7S1F - chain A; structure by X-ray diffraction, 1.76 A resolution.

== Chain A ==
Protein: Thiol:disulfide interchange protein DsbA
Source organism: Escherichia coli (strain K12)
Reference sequence: P0AEG4 (DSBA_ECOLI); residues 1-189 here correspond to UniProt positions 20-208 (UniProt number = residue number + 19)
Chain sequence (189 residues; each row starts with the number of its first residue):
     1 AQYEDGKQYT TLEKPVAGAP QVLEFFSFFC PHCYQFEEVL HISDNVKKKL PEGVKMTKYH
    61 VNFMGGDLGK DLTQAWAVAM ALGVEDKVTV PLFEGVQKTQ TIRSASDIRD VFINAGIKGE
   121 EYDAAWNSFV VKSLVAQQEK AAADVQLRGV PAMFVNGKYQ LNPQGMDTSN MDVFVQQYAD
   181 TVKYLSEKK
Disordered / not traced: 189
Disulfide bonds: C30-C33
Ligand contacts: MIPS-0001886 (5VB; 1-[(3-thiophen-3-ylphenyl)methyl]-3H-pyrrol-2-one): H32, Q35, F36, L40, P163, Q164, D167, T168, S169, N170, M171, F174

== In short ==
Chain A binds MIPS-0001886.
Chain A is Thiol:disulfide interchange protein DsbA (Escherichia coli (strain K12)); the structure, Crystal
structure of E.coli DsbA in complex with compound MIPS-0001886 (compound 38), was determined by X-ray
diffraction, deposited together with 7S1L.
